PDB entry 5M7G | X-ray diffraction, 2.25 A resolution | chains B and C of the 6 polymer chains in the assembly

Chain B:
Protein: Tubulin beta-2B chain
Organism: Bos taurus
Reference sequence: Q6B856 (TBB2B_BOVIN); the author numbering skips numbers that UniProt does not, so the offset changes along the chain: 1-42 = UniProt 1-42; 45-360 = UniProt 43-358; 369-455 = UniProt 359-445
Amino-acid sequence (445 residues; each row starts with the number of its first residue; note: 10 numbers in that range are skipped by the numbering (no residue carries them; nothing is unmodelled there)):
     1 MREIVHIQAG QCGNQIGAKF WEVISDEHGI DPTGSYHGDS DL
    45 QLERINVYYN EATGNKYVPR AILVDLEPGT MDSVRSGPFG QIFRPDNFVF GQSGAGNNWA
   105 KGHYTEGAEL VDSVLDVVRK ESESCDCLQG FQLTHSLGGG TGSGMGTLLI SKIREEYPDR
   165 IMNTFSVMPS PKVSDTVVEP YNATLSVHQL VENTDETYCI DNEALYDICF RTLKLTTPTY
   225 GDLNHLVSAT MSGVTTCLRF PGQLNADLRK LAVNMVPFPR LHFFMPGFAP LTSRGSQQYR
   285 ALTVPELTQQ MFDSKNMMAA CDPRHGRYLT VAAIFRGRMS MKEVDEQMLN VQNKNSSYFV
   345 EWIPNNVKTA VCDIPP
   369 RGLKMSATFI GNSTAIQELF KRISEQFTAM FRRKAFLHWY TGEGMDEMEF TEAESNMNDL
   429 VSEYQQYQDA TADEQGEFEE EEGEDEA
Not modelled in the structure: 1, 276-281, 440-455
UniProt features mapped onto this chain:
  - motif: Met1 to Ile4 (MREI motif)
  - binding site (GTP): Gln11, Glu71, Ser140, Gly144, Thr145, Gly146, Asn206, Asn228
  - binding site (Mg(2+)): Glu71
  - modified residue: Ser40 (Phosphoserine), Thr57 (Phosphothreonine), Lys60 (N6-acetyllysine), Ser174 (Phosphoserine), Thr287 (Phosphothreonine), Thr292 (Phosphothreonine), Arg320 (Omega-N-methylarginine), Glu448 (5-glutamyl polyglutamate)
  - cross-link (Glycyl lysine isopeptide (Lys-Gly)): Lys60 (interchain with G-Cter in ubiquitin), Lys326 (interchain with G-Cter in ubiquitin)
Metal / ion sites: Mg2+: Gln11 (together with GDP); Ca2+ near Glu113 (its only coordinating residue here)
Small-molecule neighbours:
  - mbt147 (FB7; 5-(2,6-dimorpholin-4-ylpyridin-4-yl)-4-(trifluoromethyl)pyridin-2-amine): Tyr202, Val238, Cys241, Leu248, Asn249, Ala250, Lys254, Leu255, Asn258, Met259, Thr314, Val315, Ala316, Ile318, Asn349, Asn350, Val351, Lys352, Ala354, Ile378
  - GDP (guanosine-5'-diphosphate): Gly10, Gln11, Cys12, Gln15, Ile16, Asp69, Asn101, Ser140, Gly142, Gly143, Gly144, Thr145, Gly146, Ser147, Val171, Pro173, Val177, Asp179, Glu183, Asn206, Leu209, Tyr224, Leu227, Asn228
From the paper describing this entry:
  - binding site for mbt147: Glu200, Tyr202, Val238, Cys241, Leu248, Ala250, Lys254, Ala316, Ile318, Lys352, Ala354

Chain C:
Protein: Tubulin alpha-1B chain
Organism: Bos taurus
Reference sequence: P81947 (TBA1B_BOVIN); numbering as in UniProt (aligned over 1-451)
Amino-acid sequence (451 residues; numbered 1 to 451; the number before each row is that of its first residue):
     1 MRECISIHVG QAGVQIGNAC WELYCLEHGI QPDGQMPSDK TIGGGDDSFN TFFSETGAGK
    61 HVPRAVFVDL EPTVIDEVRT GTYRQLFHPE QLITGKEDAA NNYARGHYTI GKEIIDLVLD
   121 RIRKLADQCT GLQGFLVFHS FGGGTGSGFT SLLMERLSVD YGKKSKLEFS IYPAPQVSTA
   181 VVEPYNSILT THTTLEHSDC AFMVDNEAIY DICRRNLDIE RPTYTNLNRL ISQIVSSITA
   241 SLRFDGALNV DLTEFQTNLV PYPRIHFPLA TYAPVISAEK AYHEQLSVAE ITNACFEPAN
   301 QMVKCDPRHG KYMACCLLYR GDVVPKDVNA AIATIKTKRS IQFVDWCPTG FKVGINYQPP
   361 TVVPGGDLAK VQRAVCMLSN TTAIAEAWAR LDHKFDLMYA KRAFVHWYVG EGMEEGEFSE
   421 AREDMAALEK DYEEVGVDSV EGEGEEEGEE Y
Not modelled in the structure: 441-451
Metal / ion sites: Ca2+: Asp39, Thr41, Gly44, Glu55
Small-molecule neighbours:
  - mbt147 (FB7; 5-(2,6-dimorpholin-4-ylpyridin-4-yl)-4-(trifluoromethyl)pyridin-2-amine): Asn101, Thr179, Ala180, Val181
  - GTP (guanosine-5'-triphosphate): Gly10, Gln11, Ala12, Gln15, Ile16, Asp69, Asp98, Ala99, Ala100, Asn101, Ser140, Gly142, Gly143, Gly144, Thr145, Gly146, Ile171, Pro173, Val177, Ser178, Thr179, Glu183, Asn206, Tyr224, Leu227, Asn228, Ile231
From the paper describing this entry:
  - binding site for mbt147: Asn101, Ser178

How chain B and chain C interact:
Residue-residue contacts - 39 pairs, chain B then chain C:
  Gln96(B) - Met1(C)
  Asn101(B) - Glu254(C)  hydrogen bond
  Asp179(B) - Glu254(C)
  Asp179(B) - Lys352(C)  hydrogen bond (backbone-side chain)
  Thr180(B) - Glu254(C)
  Thr180(B) - Asn258(C)
  Val181(B) - Asn258(C)  hydrogen bond (backbone-side chain)
  Val181(B) - Pro348(C)
  Val182(B) - Thr257(C)
  Thr221(B) - Pro325(C)
  Thr221(B) - Lys326(C)
  Thr221(B) - Asn329(C)
  Ala397(B) - Trp346(C)
  Met398(B) - Trp346(C)
  Arg400(B) - Ser439(C)
  Arg400(B) - Val440(C)  hydrogen bond (side chain-backbone)
  Arg401(B) - Tyr262(C)  hydrogen bond (backbone-side chain)
  Arg401(B) - Trp346(C)
  Arg401(B) - Glu434(C)  hydrogen bond (side chain-backbone)
  Arg401(B) - Val435(C)
  Arg401(B) - Val437(C)  hydrogen bond (side chain-backbone)
  Arg401(B) - Asp438(C)
  Arg401(B) - Ser439(C)  hydrogen bond
  Lys402(B) - Tyr262(C)
  Ala403(B) - Pro261(C)
  Ala403(B) - Tyr262(C)
  Ala403(B) - Trp346(C)  hydrophobic
  Phe404(B) - Thr257(C)
  Phe404(B) - Asn258(C)
  Phe404(B) - Val260(C)
  Phe404(B) - Pro261(C)  hydrogen bond (backbone-backbone)
  Phe404(B) - Trp346(C)  hydrophobic
  His406(B) - Val260(C)  hydrogen bond (side chain-backbone)
  His406(B) - Pro261(C)
  His406(B) - Tyr262(C)
  His406(B) - Pro263(C)
  Trp407(B) - Gln256(C)
  Trp407(B) - Thr257(C)  hydrogen bond (side chain-backbone)
  Trp407(B) - Val260(C)
Other interface residues (no listed pair), chain B (18 interface residues in all): Gly100, Leu405
Other interface residues (no listed pair), chain C (22 interface residues in all): Asp345

In short:
18 residues of chain B and 22 residues of chain C are in contact, with 11 hydrogen bonds. Polar contacts
include Asn101(B)-Glu254(C), Asp179(B)-Lys352(C) and Val181(B)-Asn258(C). Ligands of chain B: mbt147 and GDP.
Ligands of chain C: GTP and mbt147. The paper reports a binding site for mbt147 at Glu200(B), Tyr202(B) and
Asn101(C) among others.
Here chain B is Tubulin beta-2B chain and chain C is Tubulin alpha-1B chain, both from Bos taurus. Entry 5M7G
(Tubulin-MTD147 complex) was determined by X-ray diffraction, deposited together with 5M8D, 5JHA, 5JHB, 5M7E
and 5M8G.
